PDB entry 6DAT | X-ray diffraction, 2.35 A resolution | chains A and F of the 3 polymer chains in the assembly

== Chain A ==
Name: Protein C-ets-1
Source organism: Mus musculus
UniProtKB: P27577 (ETS1_MOUSE); residue numbers follow UniProt; this construct covers 301-440
Sequence (140 residues; numbered 301 to 440; the number before each row is that of its first residue):
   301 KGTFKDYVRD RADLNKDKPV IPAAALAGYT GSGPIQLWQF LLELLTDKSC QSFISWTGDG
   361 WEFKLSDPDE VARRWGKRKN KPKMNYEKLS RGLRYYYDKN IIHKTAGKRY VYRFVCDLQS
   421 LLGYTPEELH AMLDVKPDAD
Not modelled in the structure: 301, 437-440
Curated features (UniProtKB/Swiss-Prot):
  - DNA-binding region: Ile-335 to Val-415 (ETS)
  - region: Phe-304 to Ala-312 (Helix HI-1), Ala-323 to Thr-330 (Helix HI-2), Leu-418 to Leu-422 (Helix H4), Pro-426 to Met-432 (Helix H5)
  - modified residue: Lys-305 (N6-acetyllysine)
  - mutagenesis: Leu-429 (L429A: Reduced autoinhibition)

== Chain F ==
Name: serine-rich region (SRR) peptide
Sequence (17 residues; numbered 281 to 297; the number before each row is that of its first residue):
   281 PSXDSXDXED XPAALWX
Modified / non-standard residues: Ser-282, Ser-285 (phosphoserine; SEP); PF5 (2,3,4,5,6-pentafluoro-L-phenylalanine) at position 283, PF5 (2,3,4,5,6-pentafluoro-L-phenylalanine) at position 286, PF5 (2,3,4,5,6-pentafluoro-L-phenylalanine) at position 288, PF5 (2,3,4,5,6-pentafluoro-L-phenylalanine) at position 291, NH2 (amino group) at position 297

== How chain A and chain F interact ==
Contacting residue pairs (28):
  Pro-334(A) / Leu-295(F)  hydrophobic
  Gln-336(A) / PF5_283(F)  hydrogen bond (side chain-backbone)
  Gln-336(A) / PF5_286(F)
  Leu-337(A) / PF5_291(F)
  Trp-338(A) / PF5_283(F)
  Trp-338(A) / PF5_286(F)
  Trp-375(A) / PF5_291(F)
  Lys-379(A) / Ala-294(F)
  Lys-381(A) / Pro-292(F)
  Met-384(A) / PF5_291(F)
  Lys-388(A) / PF5_291(F)
  Leu-389(A) / PF5_291(F)
  Arg-391(A) / Asp-290(F)  hydrogen bond (side chain-backbone)
  Gly-392(A) / PF5_291(F)
  Tyr-395(A) / PF5_286(F)
  Tyr-395(A) / PF5_288(F)
  Tyr-395(A) / Asp-290(F)  hydrogen bond
  Tyr-396(A) / PF5_286(F)
  Lys-399(A) / Ser-282(F)
  Lys-399(A) / Asp-284(F)  salt bridge
  Lys-399(A) / PF5_286(F)
  Ile-401(A) / Ser-282(F)
  Ile-401(A) / PF5_283(F)
  Ile-401(A) / PF5_286(F)
  Cys-416(A) / Pro-281(F)  hydrophobic
  Cys-416(A) / PF5_283(F)
  Leu-418(A) / PF5_283(F)
  Leu-421(A) / PF5_283(F)
Interface residues without a listed pair, chain A (21 interface residues in all): Thr-330, Asp-417

== Overview ==
The interface between chain A and chain F involves 21 residues on one side and 11 on the other, with 3
hydrogen bonds and 1 salt bridge. Polar contacts include Lys-399(A)/Asp-284(F), Gln-336(A)/PF5_283(F) and
Arg-391(A)/Asp-290(F).
Here chain A is Protein C-ets-1 (Mus musculus) and chain F is serine-rich region (SRR) peptide. Entry 6DAT
(ETS1 in complex with synthetic SRR mimic) was determined by X-ray diffraction (same publication as 6DA1).
